Entry 8JRN (electron microscopy, 2.60 A resolution); this record covers chains D and C of the 4 polymer chains in the assembly.

Chain D:
Name: Protein E6
Source organism: Human papillomavirus 16
UniProt: P03126 (VE6_HPV16); numbering as in UniProt (aligned over 1-158)
Sequence (158 residues; each row starts with the number of its first residue):
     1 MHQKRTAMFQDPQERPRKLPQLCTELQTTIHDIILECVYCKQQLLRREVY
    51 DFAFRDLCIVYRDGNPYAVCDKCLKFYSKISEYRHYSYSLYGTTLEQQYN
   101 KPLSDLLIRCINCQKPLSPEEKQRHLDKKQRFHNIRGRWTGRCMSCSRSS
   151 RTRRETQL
Not modelled in the structure: 1-8, 150-158
Construct notes: engineered mutation S87 (Cys in P03126), S104 (Cys in P03126), S118 (Cys in P03126), S147 (Cys in P03126)
Metal / ion sites: Zn2+ site 1: C37, C40, C70, C73; Zn2+ site 2: C110, C113, C143, C146
What the authors report for this chain:
  - mutagenesis - F76A/I80A/Y83A, Y88A/Y91A: decreased catalytic activity on p53

Chain C:
Name: Ubiquitin-protein ligase E3A
Source organism: Homo sapiens
Notes: EC 2.3.2.26
UniProt: Q05086 (UBE3A_HUMAN); residue numbers follow UniProt; this construct covers 1-875
Sequence (875 residues; row label = number of the first residue in the row):
     1 MEKLHQCYWKSGEPQSDDIEASRMKRAAAKHLIERYYHQLTEGCGNEACT
    51 NEFCASCPTFLRMDNNAAAIKALELYKINAKLCDPHPSKKGASSAYLENS
   101 KGAPNNSCSEIKMNKKGARIDFKDVTYLTEEKVYEILELCREREDYSPLI
   151 RVIGRVFSSAEALVQSFRKVKQHTKEELKSLQAKDEDKDEDEKEKAACSA
   201 AAMEEDSEASSSRIGDSSQGDNNLQKLGPDDVSVDIDAIRRVYTRLLSNE
   251 KIETAFLNALVYLSPNVECDLTYHNVYSRDPNYLNLFIIVMENRNLHSPE
   301 YLEMALPLFCKAMSKLPLAAQGKLIRLWSKYNADQIRRMMETFQQLITYK
   351 VISNEFNSRNLVNDDDAIVAASKCLKMVYYANVVGGEVDTNHNEEDDEEP
   401 IPESSELTLQELLGEERRNKKGPRVDPLETELGVKTLDCRKPLIPFEEFI
   451 NEPLNEVLEMDKDYTFFKVETENKFSFMTCPFILNAVTKNLGLYYDNRIR
   501 MYSERRITVLYSLVQGQQLNPYLRLKVRRDHIIDDALVRLEMIAMENPAD
   551 LKKQLYVEFEGEQGVDEGGVSKEFFQLVVEEIFNPDIGMFTYDESTKLFW
   601 FNPSSFETEGQFTLIGIVLGLAIYNNCILDVHFPMVVYRKLMGKKGTFRD
   651 LGDSHPVLYQSLKDLLEYEGNVEDDMMITFQISQTDLFGNPMMYDLKENG
   701 DKIPITNENRKEFVNLYSDYILNKSVEKQFKAFRRGFHMVTNESPLKYLF
   751 RPEEIELLICGSRNLDFQALEETTEYDGGYTRDSVLIREFWEIVHSFTDE
   801 QKRLFLQFTTGTDRAPVGGLGKLKMIIAKNGPDTERLPTSHTAFNVLLLP
   851 EYSSKEKLKERLLKAITYAKGFGML
Not modelled in the structure: 1-119, 170-230, 870-875
Construct notes: engineered mutation A843 (Cys in Q05086)
Swiss-Prot annotation at these positions:
  - zinc finger: C44 to C83 (C4-type)
  - region: I401 to R418 (E6-binding)
  - modified residue: S218 (Phosphoserine), Y659 (Phosphotyrosine)
What the authors report for this chain:
  - disease-associated variants - R505P: decreased stability with Protein E6 (chain D)
  - disease-associated variants - R505P: decreased catalytic activity on p53
  - post-translational modification sites: T508 (citing earlier work)

How chain D and chain C interact:
Pairs across the interface (67; chain D residue first):
  R17(D) - G414(C)
  R17(D) - R417(C)
  V38(D) - T408(C)
  Y39(D) - S405(C)  hydrogen bond (side chain-backbone)
  Y39(D) - T408(C)
  Y39(D) - L409(C)  hydrogen bond (side chain-backbone)
  Y39(D) - L412(C)  hydrophobic
  L57(D) - L412(C)
  L57(D) - L413(C)  hydrophobic
  C58(D) - E411(C)
  C58(D) - L412(C)  hydrogen bond (backbone-backbone)
  C58(D) - G414(C)
  V60(D) - E411(C)
  V60(D) - L412(C)  hydrophobic
  R62(D) - T408(C)
  R62(D) - E411(C)  salt bridge
  V69(D) - L412(C)  hydrophobic
  F76(D) - L510(C)
  F76(D) - Y511(C)  hydrophobic
  F76(D) - V514(C)  hydrophobic
  F76(D) - Q515(C)
  Y77(D) - S405(C)
  Y77(D) - L409(C)
  Y77(D) - Y511(C)
  Y77(D) - Q515(C)
  K79(D) - L510(C)
  I80(D) - I507(C)  hydrophobic
  I80(D) - Y511(C)  hydrophobic
  S81(D) - E406(C)  hydrogen bond
  S81(D) - L409(C)
  Y83(D) - S503(C)  hydrogen bond (backbone-side chain)
  Y83(D) - R506(C)
  Y83(D) - I507(C)  hydrophobic
  Y83(D) - L510(C)  hydrophobic
  R84(D) - E403(C)  salt bridge
  R84(D) - E504(C)  salt bridge
  R84(D) - I507(C)
  R84(D) - A549(C)
  H85(D) - E403(C)  salt bridge
  H85(D) - E406(C)  salt bridge
  Y86(D) - K468(C)  hydrogen bond (side chain-backbone)
  Y86(D) - V469(C)
  S87(D) - K420(C)  hydrogen bond
  S87(D) - K468(C)
  Y88(D) - R424(C)
  Y88(D) - K468(C)
  S89(D) - K468(C)  hydrogen bond (backbone-backbone)
  S89(D) - V469(C)
  S89(D) - E470(C)  hydrogen bond (backbone-backbone)
  L90(D) - E470(C)
  Y91(D) - E470(C)  hydrogen bond (backbone-side chain)
  Y91(D) - T471(C)
  Y91(D) - E472(C)
  T94(D) - E470(C)  hydrogen bond
  R109(D) - L413(C)
  Q114(D) - L413(C)
  R131(D) - V469(C)
  R131(D) - E470(C)  hydrogen bond (side chain-backbone)
  N134(D) - K420(C)  hydrogen bond
  R136(D) - P402(C)
  R136(D) - E406(C)  salt bridge
  R136(D) - Q410(C)  hydrogen bond
  R136(D) - K420(C)
  G137(D) - K420(C)
  R138(D) - E406(C)  salt bridge
  R138(D) - Q410(C)
  R138(D) - L413(C)
Interface residues without a listed pair, chain D (37 interface residues in all): F52, A68, L74, S78, Y99, L107, K129
Interface residues without a listed pair, chain C (30 interface residues in all): E415, K421

In short:
37 residues of chain D and 30 residues of chain C are in contact; the contacts include 14 hydrogen bonds and 7
salt bridges. Polar pairs include R62(D)-E411(C), R84(D)-E403(C) and R84(D)-E504(C). From the paper:
F76A/I80A/Y83A and Y88A/Y91A of chain D reduce catalytic activity on p53; a modification site at T508(C).
Chain D is Protein E6 (Human papillomavirus 16) and chain C is Ubiquitin-protein ligase E3A (Homo sapiens);
the structure, Structure of E6AP-E6 complex in Att1 state, was determined by electron microscopy, deposited
together with 8JRO, 8JRP, 8JRQ and 8JRR.
